Entry 5B1M (X-ray diffraction, 2.34 A resolution); this record covers chains D and J of the 10 polymer chains in the assembly.

== Chain D ==
Protein: Histone H2B type 3-A
Organism: Mus musculus
Reference sequence: Q9D2U9 (H2B3A_MOUSE); residues 0-125 here correspond to UniProt positions 1-126 (UniProt number = residue number + 1)
Sequence (129 residues; row label = number of the first residue in the row; numbers below 1 keep their minus sign (Gly-3 is residue -3)):
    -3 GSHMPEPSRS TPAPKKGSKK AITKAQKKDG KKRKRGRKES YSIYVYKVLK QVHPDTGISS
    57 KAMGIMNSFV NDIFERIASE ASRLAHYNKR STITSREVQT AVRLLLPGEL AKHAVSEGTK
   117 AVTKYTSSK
Not modelled in the structure: -3 to 30, 125
Sequence notes: expression tag (-3 to -1)
Curated features (UniProtKB/Swiss-Prot):
  - modified residue: Pro1 (N-acetylproline), Glu2 (ADP-ribosyl glutamic acid), Ser6 (ADP-ribosylserine), Lys11 (N6-(beta-hydroxybutyryl)lysine), Lys12 (N6-(2-hydroxyisobutyryl)lysine), Ser14 (Phosphoserine), Lys15 (N6-acetyllysine), Lys16 (N6-acetyllysine), Lys20 (N6-(2-hydroxyisobutyryl)lysine), Lys23 (N6-(2-hydroxyisobutyryl)lysine), Lys24 (N6-(2-hydroxyisobutyryl)lysine), Lys34 (N6-(2-hydroxyisobutyryl)lysine), Glu35 (PolyADP-ribosyl glutamic acid), Ser36 (Phosphoserine), Lys43 (N6-(2-hydroxyisobutyryl)lysine), Lys46 (N6-(2-hydroxyisobutyryl)lysine), Lys57 (N6,N6-dimethyllysine), Arg79 (Dimethylated arginine), Lys85 (N6,N6,N6-trimethyllysine), Arg86 (Omega-N-methylarginine) and 5 more in UniProt
  - glycosylation: Ser112 (O-linked (GlcNAc) serine)
  - cross-link (Glycyl lysine isopeptide (Lys-Gly)): Lys20 (interchain with G-Cter in SUMO2), Lys34 (interchain with G-Cter in ubiquitin), Lys120 (interchain with G-Cter in ubiquitin)

== Chain J ==
Molecule: 146-nt DNA strand
Organism: Homo sapiens
Sequence (146 nucleotides; each row starts with the number of its first residue):
   147 ATCAATATCC ACCTGCAGAT TCTACCAAAA GTGTATTTGG AAACTGCTCC ATCAAAAGGC
   207 ATGTTCAGCT GAATTCAGCT GAACATGCCT TTTGATGGAG CAGTTTCCAA ATACACTTTT
   267 GGTAGAATCT GCAGGTGGAT ATTGAT

== Chain D / chain J interface ==
Contacting residue pairs (13):
  Arg31(D) - DA270(J)  hydrogen bond to the phosphate
  Arg31(D) - DG271(J)  salt bridge to the phosphate
  Gly32(D) - DA270(J)  phosphate contact
  Arg33(D) - DT269(J)  sugar contact
  Arg33(D) - DA270(J)  phosphate contact
  Lys34(D) - DT269(J)  sugar contact
  Lys34(D) - DA270(J)  hydrogen bond to the phosphate
  Glu35(D) - DT269(J)  phosphate contact
  Ser36(D) - DT269(J)  hydrogen bond to the phosphate
  Ile39(D) - DG268(J)  sugar contact
  Ile39(D) - DT269(J)  phosphate contact
  Tyr40(D) - DG268(J)  hydrogen bond to the phosphate
  Lys43(D) - DG268(J)  salt bridge to the phosphate

== Summary ==
9 residues of chain D and 4 residues of chain J are in contact; the contacts include 4 hydrogen bonds and 2
salt bridges. Polar contacts include Arg31(D)-DA270(J), Lys34(D)-DA270(J) and Ser36(D)-DT269(J).
Chain D is Histone H2B type 3-A (Mus musculus) and chain J is a 146-nt DNA strand (Homo sapiens); the
structure, The mouse nucleosome structure containing H3.1, was determined by X-ray diffraction, deposited
together with 5B1L.
